PDB entry 7LJB | X-ray diffraction, 2.97 A resolution | chains A and B of the 6 polymer chains in the assembly

[Chain A (and B)]
Molecule: Isoform 2 of Potassium channel subfamily K member 4
From: Homo sapiens
Notes: chain B of this document is another copy of the same molecule, construct and numbering; everything in this record applies to it too
UniProtKB: Q9NYG8-2 (KCNK4-2_HUMAN); residues 1-290 here = UniProt positions 1-290
Chain sequence (299 residues; row label = number of the first residue in the row):
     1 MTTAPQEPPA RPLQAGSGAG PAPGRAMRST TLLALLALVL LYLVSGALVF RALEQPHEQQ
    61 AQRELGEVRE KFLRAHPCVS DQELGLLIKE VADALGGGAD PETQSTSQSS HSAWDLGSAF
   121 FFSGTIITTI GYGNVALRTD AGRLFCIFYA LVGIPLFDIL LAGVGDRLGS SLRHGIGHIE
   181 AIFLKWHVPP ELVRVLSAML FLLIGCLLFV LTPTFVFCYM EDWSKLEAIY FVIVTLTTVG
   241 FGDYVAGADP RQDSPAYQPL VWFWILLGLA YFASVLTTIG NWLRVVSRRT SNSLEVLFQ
Disordered / not traced: 1-27, 104-109, 287-299 (chain B: 1-27, 106-111, 285-299)
Sequence notes: engineered mutation Gln104 (Asn in Q9NYG8-2), Gln108 (Asn in Q9NYG8-2), Asp158 (Gly in Q9NYG8-2); expression tag (291-299)
Bound ions: Ca2+ site 1: Gly98 (shared with Glu58(B) of chain B); Ca2+ site 2: Ser110, Ser112, Asp115, Ser118, Asp249; K+ site 1: Thr129, Thr238 (shared with Thr129(B), Thr238(B) of chain B); K+ site 2: Thr129, Ile130, Thr238, Val239 (shared with Thr129(B), Ile130(B), Thr238(B), Val239(B) of chain B); K+ site 3: Ile130, Gly131, Val239, Gly240 (shared with Ile130(B), Gly131(B), Val239(B), Gly240(B) of chain B); K+ site 4: Gly131, Tyr132, Gly240, Phe241 (shared with Gly131(B), Tyr132(B), Gly240(B), Phe241(B) of chain B)

[How chain A and chain B interact]
Disulfides between the chains: Cys78(A)-Cys78(B)
Contacting residue pairs (194):
  Ser29(A) - Arg167(B)  hydrogen bond
  Leu32(A) - Gly163(B)
  Leu35(A) - Leu156(B)  hydrophobic
  Leu35(A) - Ile159(B)  hydrophobic
  Leu35(A) - Leu160(B)
  Leu38(A) - Leu156(B)  hydrophobic
  Val39(A) - Leu156(B)  hydrophobic
  Val39(A) - Leu160(B)  hydrophobic
  Tyr42(A) - Tyr149(B)  hydrogen bond (side chain-backbone)
  Tyr42(A) - Val152(B)
  Tyr42(A) - Gly153(B)  hydrogen bond (side chain-backbone)
  Leu43(A) - Phe120(B)  hydrophobic
  Leu43(A) - Ser123(B)
  Leu43(A) - Gly124(B)
  Leu43(A) - Ile127(B)  hydrophobic
  Leu43(A) - Tyr149(B)
  Leu43(A) - Trp262(B)  hydrophobic
  Val44(A) - Phe120(B)
  Gly46(A) - Ser123(B)
  Gly46(A) - Tyr149(B)
  Ala47(A) - Leu116(B)  hydrophobic
  Ala47(A) - Ala119(B)
  Ala47(A) - Phe120(B)
  Ala47(A) - Ser123(B)
  Val49(A) - Phe145(B)  hydrophobic
  Phe50(A) - Trp114(B)  hydrophobic
  Phe50(A) - Phe122(B)  hydrophobic
  Phe50(A) - Ser123(B)
  Phe50(A) - Ile126(B)  hydrophobic
  Phe50(A) - Gly142(B)
  Phe50(A) - Phe145(B)  hydrophobic
  Phe50(A) - Cys146(B)  hydrophobic
  Arg51(A) - Trp114(B)
  Arg51(A) - Leu116(B)
  Leu53(A) - Thr139(B)
  Leu53(A) - Ala141(B)  hydrophobic
  Leu53(A) - Gly142(B)
  Glu54(A) - Trp114(B)
  Glu54(A) - Leu137(B)
  Glu54(A) - Arg138(B)  hydrogen bond (side chain-backbone)
  Glu54(A) - Thr139(B)  hydrogen bond
  Glu54(A) - Gly142(B)
  Gln55(A) - Ser112(B)  hydrogen bond
  Gln55(A) - Trp114(B)
  His57(A) - Arg138(B)  hydrogen bond (backbone-side chain)
  His57(A) - Thr139(B)
  Glu58(A) - Ser112(B)  hydrogen bond
  Glu58(A) - Ala113(B)  hydrogen bond (side chain-backbone)
  Glu58(A) - Trp114(B)
  Glu58(A) - Arg138(B)
  Gln59(A) - Ser105(B)
  Gln60(A) - Arg138(B)
  Ala61(A) - Ala94(B)
  Ala61(A) - Gly97(B)
  Ala61(A) - Ala99(B)
  Ala61(A) - Arg138(B)
  Gln62(A) - Ala99(B)
  Gln62(A) - Asp100(B)  hydrogen bond (side chain-backbone)
  Gln62(A) - Thr103(B)  hydrogen bond (side chain-backbone)
  Gln62(A) - Ser105(B)
  Leu65(A) - Val91(B)  hydrophobic
  Leu65(A) - Ala94(B)  hydrophobic
  Leu65(A) - Asp100(B)
  Val68(A) - Leu87(B)  hydrophobic
  Val68(A) - Glu90(B)
  Arg69(A) - Gln104(B)  hydrogen bond
  Phe72(A) - Val79(B)  hydrophobic
  Phe72(A) - Leu87(B)  hydrophobic
  His76(A) - Cys78(B)  hydrogen bond (side chain-backbone)
  His76(A) - Val79(B)
  His76(A) - Glu83(B)
  Pro77(A) - Cys78(B)
  Cys78(A) - His76(B)  hydrogen bond (backbone-side chain)
  Cys78(A) - Cys78(B)  disulfide
  Val79(A) - Phe72(B)  hydrophobic
  Val79(A) - His76(B)
  Asp81(A) - Gln104(B)
  Glu83(A) - His76(B)
  Leu84(A) - Leu87(B)  hydrophobic
  Leu87(A) - Val68(B)  hydrophobic
  Leu87(A) - Phe72(B)  hydrophobic
  Leu87(A) - Leu84(B)  hydrophobic
  Leu87(A) - Leu87(B)  hydrophobic
  Ile88(A) - Val91(B)  hydrophobic
  Ile88(A) - Pro101(B)  hydrophobic
  Lys89(A) - Glu102(B)
  Glu90(A) - Val68(B)
  Val91(A) - Leu65(B)  hydrophobic
  Val91(A) - Ile88(B)  hydrophobic
  Ala92(A) - Leu95(B)  hydrophobic
  Ala92(A) - Pro101(B)  hydrophobic
  Ala94(A) - Ala61(B)
  Ala94(A) - Leu65(B)  hydrophobic
  Leu95(A) - Ala92(B)  hydrophobic
  Leu95(A) - Leu95(B)  hydrophobic
  Gly97(A) - His57(B)
  Gly97(A) - Glu58(B)
  Gly97(A) - Ala61(B)
  Gly98(A) - Glu58(B)
  Ala99(A) - Ala61(B)
  Ala99(A) - Gln62(B)
  Asp100(A) - Gln62(B)  hydrogen bond (backbone-side chain)
  Asp100(A) - Leu65(B)
  Pro101(A) - Ala92(B)  hydrophobic
  Glu102(A) - Arg69(B)  salt bridge
  Ser112(A) - Gln55(B)  hydrogen bond
  Ser112(A) - Glu58(B)  hydrogen bond
  Ala113(A) - Glu58(B)  hydrogen bond (backbone-side chain)
  Trp114(A) - Phe50(B)  hydrophobic
  Trp114(A) - Arg51(B)
  Trp114(A) - Glu54(B)
  Trp114(A) - Gln55(B)  hydrogen bond (backbone-side chain)
  Trp114(A) - Glu58(B)
  Asp115(A) - Gln55(B)
  Leu116(A) - Ala47(B)
  Leu116(A) - Leu48(B)  hydrophobic
  Leu116(A) - Arg51(B)
  Ala119(A) - Ala47(B)
  Phe120(A) - Leu43(B)  hydrophobic
  Phe120(A) - Val44(B)
  Phe120(A) - Ala47(B)
  Phe122(A) - Phe50(B)  hydrophobic
  Phe122(A) - Phe241(B)  hydrophobic
  Ser123(A) - Leu43(B)
  Ser123(A) - Gly46(B)
  Ser123(A) - Ala47(B)  hydrogen bond (side chain-backbone)
  Ser123(A) - Phe50(B)
  Gly124(A) - Leu43(B)
  Ile126(A) - Phe50(B)  hydrophobic
  Ile126(A) - Val239(B)
  Ile126(A) - Phe241(B)  hydrophobic
  Ile127(A) - Leu43(B)  hydrophobic
  Thr129(A) - Thr237(B)
  Thr129(A) - Thr238(B)
  Ile130(A) - Val239(B)
  Gly131(A) - Val239(B)
  Gly131(A) - Gly240(B)
  Gly131(A) - Phe241(B)
  Tyr132(A) - Phe241(B)
  Gly133(A) - Phe241(B)
  Ala136(A) - Asp243(B)
  Leu137(A) - Phe50(B)  hydrophobic
  Leu137(A) - Glu54(B)
  Leu137(A) - Tyr230(B)
  Arg138(A) - Glu54(B)  hydrogen bond (backbone-side chain)
  Arg138(A) - His57(B)
  Thr139(A) - Leu53(B)
  Thr139(A) - Glu54(B)  hydrogen bond
  Asp140(A) - Leu226(B)
  Ala141(A) - Leu53(B)  hydrophobic
  Gly142(A) - Phe50(B)
  Gly142(A) - Glu54(B)
  Arg143(A) - Tyr230(B)
  Arg143(A) - Tyr244(B)  hydrogen bond
  Phe145(A) - Val49(B)  hydrophobic
  Phe145(A) - Phe50(B)  hydrophobic
  Cys146(A) - Phe50(B)  hydrophobic
  Cys146(A) - Phe241(B)  hydrophobic
  Ile147(A) - Ile229(B)  hydrophobic
  Ile147(A) - Ile233(B)  hydrophobic
  Tyr149(A) - Tyr42(B)  hydrogen bond (side chain-backbone)
  Tyr149(A) - Leu43(B)
  Tyr149(A) - Gly46(B)
  Val152(A) - Tyr42(B)
  Gly153(A) - Tyr42(B)  hydrogen bond (backbone-side chain)
  Ile154(A) - Thr237(B)
  Ile154(A) - Val239(B)  hydrophobic
  Leu156(A) - Leu38(B)  hydrophobic
  Leu156(A) - Val39(B)  hydrophobic
  Leu156(A) - Tyr42(B)  hydrophobic
  Ile159(A) - Leu35(B)  hydrophobic
  Leu160(A) - Leu35(B)
  Leu160(A) - Leu36(B)
  Leu160(A) - Val39(B)  hydrophobic
  Gly163(A) - Leu32(B)
  Arg167(A) - Leu32(B)
  Tyr230(A) - Leu137(B)
  Tyr230(A) - Arg143(B)
  Ile233(A) - Ile147(B)  hydrophobic
  Thr237(A) - Thr129(B)
  Thr237(A) - Ile154(B)
  Thr238(A) - Thr129(B)
  Val239(A) - Ile126(B)
  Val239(A) - Ile130(B)
  Val239(A) - Gly131(B)
  Gly240(A) - Gly131(B)
  Phe241(A) - Phe122(B)  hydrophobic
  Phe241(A) - Ile126(B)  hydrophobic
  Phe241(A) - Gly131(B)
  Phe241(A) - Tyr132(B)
  Phe241(A) - Gly133(B)
  Phe241(A) - Cys146(B)  hydrophobic
  Asp243(A) - Ala136(B)
  Tyr244(A) - Arg143(B)  hydrogen bond
Also at the interface, not in a pair above, chain A (111 interface residues in all): Leu36, Leu40, Leu48, Arg63, His111, Thr125, Leu144, Phe148, Ala150, Leu151, Phe157, Val164, Leu226, Glu227, Ile229, Leu266, Gly280, Arg284
Also at the interface, not in a pair above, chain B (106 interface residues in all): Ser29, Leu40, Lys71, Pro77, Lys89, Gly98, Asp115, Thr125, Asp140, Leu144, Phe148, Leu151, Ala162, Glu227

[Summary]
111 residues of chain A face 106 of chain B across their interface; the contacts include 1 disulfide bond, 26
hydrogen bonds and 1 salt bridge. Polar contacts include Glu102(A)-Arg69(B), Ser29(A)-Arg167(B) and
Tyr42(A)-Tyr149(B). Ser110(A), Ser112(A), Asp115(A), Ser118(A) and Asp249(A) form the Ca2+ site 2.
Both chains are Isoform 2 of Potassium channel subfamily K member 4 (Homo sapiens). Entry 7LJB (Human TRAAK K+
channel mutant G158D in a K+ bound conductive conformation) was determined by X-ray diffraction together with
7LJ4 and 7LJ5 from the same study.
